5KAH - chains A and K of the 6 polymer chains in the assembly; structure by X-ray diffraction, 2.78 A resolution.

Chain A (and K):
Protein: (3,5-dihydroxyphenyl)acetyl-CoA 1,2-dioxygenase
Organism: Streptomyces toyocaensis
Notes: EC 1.13.11.80; chain K of this document is another copy of the same molecule, construct and numbering; everything in this record applies to it too
Reference sequence: Q8KLK7 (DPGC_STRTO); residues 1-438 here = UniProt positions 1-438
Sequence (438 residues; row label = number of the first residue in the row):
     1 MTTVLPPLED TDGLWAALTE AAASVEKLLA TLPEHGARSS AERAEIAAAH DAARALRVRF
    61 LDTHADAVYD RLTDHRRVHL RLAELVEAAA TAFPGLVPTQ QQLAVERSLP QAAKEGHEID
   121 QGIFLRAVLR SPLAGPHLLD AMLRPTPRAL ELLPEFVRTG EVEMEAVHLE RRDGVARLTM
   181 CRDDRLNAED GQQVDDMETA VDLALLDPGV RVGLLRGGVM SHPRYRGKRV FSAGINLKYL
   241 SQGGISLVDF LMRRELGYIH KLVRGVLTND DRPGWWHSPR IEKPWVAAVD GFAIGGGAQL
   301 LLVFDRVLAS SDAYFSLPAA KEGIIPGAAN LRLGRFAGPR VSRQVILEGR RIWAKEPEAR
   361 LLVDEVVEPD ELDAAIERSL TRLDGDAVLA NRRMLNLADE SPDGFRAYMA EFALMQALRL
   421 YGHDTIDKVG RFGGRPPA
Unresolved in the structure: 1-11, 433-438 (chain K: 1-10, 319-321, 433-438)
Construct notes: engineered mutation Thr-425 (Val in Q8KLK7)
Residues lining bound ligands: YE1 ([(2R,3S,4R,5R)-5-(6-amino-9H-purin-9-yl)-4-hydroxy-3-(phosphonooxy)tetrahydrofuran-2-yl]methyl (3R)-4-({3-[(2-{[(3,5-dihydroxyphenyl)acetyl]amino}ethyl)amino]-3-oxopropyl}amino)-3-hydroxy-2,2-dimethyl-4-oxobutyl dihydrogen diphosphate): Asp-184, Arg-185, Leu-186, Ala-188, Glu-189, His-222, Arg-224, Tyr-225, Ala-233, Gly-234, Ile-235, Asn-236, Leu-237, Lys-238, Phe-250, Leu-251, Arg-254, Glu-255, Phe-292, Ile-294, Gly-295, Gly-296, Gln-299, Tyr-314, Pro-318, Ala-319, Glu-322, Ile-324, Ile-325, Pro-326, Gly-327, Phe-412, Gln-416, Phe-432
Swiss-Prot annotation at these positions:
  - binding site (substrate): Asp-183, Glu-189, His-222 to Tyr-225, Ala-233 to Lys-238, Gly-296, Ile-325 to Gly-327, Gln-416
  - mutagenesis: Glu-189 (E189Q: Strong decrease of affinity and the catalytic efficiency compared to the wild-type), Leu-237 (L237T: Strong decrease of affinity for DPA-CoA and 2-fold decrease of the catalytic efficiency compared to the wild-type. Slight decrease of affinity for dioxygen), Arg-254 (R254K: Strong decrease of affinity and the catalytic efficiency compared to the wild-type), Glu-255 (E255Q: Same affinity and catalytic efficiency compared to the wild-type), Gln-299 (Q299N: Slight increase of the affinity and 2-fold decrease of the catalytic efficiency compared to the wild-type), Ile-324 (I324T: Loss of dioxygenase activity), Val-429 (V429T: Slight decrease of affinity for DPA-CoA and catalytic efficiency compared to the wild-type. Slight decrease of affinity for dioxygen)

Chain A / chain K interface:
Contacting residue pairs (17; chain A residue first):
  Arg-224(A) / Arg-226(K)
  Ser-311(A) / Trp-353(K)
  Asp-312(A) / Trp-353(K)
  Arg-351(A) / Glu-368(K)  salt bridge
  Arg-351(A) / Pro-369(K)
  Trp-353(A) / Ser-311(K)
  Trp-353(A) / Asp-312(K)
  Trp-353(A) / Lys-355(K)
  Trp-353(A) / Glu-368(K)  hydrogen bond
  Lys-355(A) / Trp-353(K)
  Lys-355(A) / Lys-355(K)
  Lys-355(A) / Glu-356(K)
  Glu-356(A) / Lys-355(K)
  Pro-357(A) / Pro-357(K)  hydrophobic
  Glu-368(A) / Arg-351(K)  salt bridge
  Glu-368(A) / Trp-353(K)  hydrogen bond
  Pro-369(A) / Arg-351(K)
Interface residues without a listed pair, chain A (11 interface residues in all): Arg-226
Interface residues without a listed pair, chain K (11 interface residues in all): Arg-224

Overview:
Chain A and chain K each contribute 11 residues to their interface, with 2 hydrogen bonds and 2 salt bridges.
Polar contacts include Arg-351(A)/Glu-368(K) and Trp-353(A)/Glu-368(K). Ligands of chain A: compound YE1. From
UniProt: 17 substrate-binding residues and 7 mutagenesis sites on chain A.
Both chains are (3,5-dihydroxyphenyl)acetyl-CoA 1,2-dioxygenase (Streptomyces toyocaensis). Entry 5KAH
(Crystal structure of a dioxygenase in the Crotonase superfamily in P21, V425T mutant) was determined by X-ray
diffraction (same publication as 5KAG and 5KAJ).
